Entry 7DWH (X-ray diffraction, 3.10 A resolution); this record covers chains A and D of the 6 polymer chains in the assembly.

== Chain A (and D) ==
Name: U1 small nuclear ribonucleoprotein A
Source organism: Homo sapiens
Notes: chain D of this document is another copy of the same molecule, construct and numbering; everything in this record applies to it too
UniProtKB: P09012 (SNRPA_HUMAN); residue numbers follow UniProt; this construct covers 1-102
Sequence (102 residues; numbered 1 to 102; the number before each row is that of its first residue):
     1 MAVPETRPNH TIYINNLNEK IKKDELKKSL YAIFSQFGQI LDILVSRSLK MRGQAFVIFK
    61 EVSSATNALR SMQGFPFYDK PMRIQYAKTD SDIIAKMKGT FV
Not modelled in the structure: 1-5, 101-102 (chain D: 1-4, 102)

== How chain A and chain D interact ==
Pairs across the interface (7; chain A residue first):
  Arg70(A) with Ser63(D), hydrogen bond; Asn67(D), hydrogen bond (backbone-side chain)
  Ser71(A) with Asn67(D), hydrogen bond (backbone-side chain)
  Gln73(A) with Ser71(D), hydrogen bond (backbone-side chain)
  Gly74(A) with Ser71(D), hydrogen bond (backbone-side chain)
  Phe75(A) with Ser71(D)
  Pro76(A) with Ser71(D)
Also at the interface, not in a pair above, chain A (7 interface residues in all): Met72
Also at the interface, not in a pair above, chain D (4 interface residues in all): Arg70

== Overview ==
7 residues of chain A and 4 residues of chain D are in contact; the contacts include 5 hydrogen bonds. Polar
pairs include Arg70(A)-Ser63(D), Arg70(A)-Asn67(D) and Ser71(A)-Asn67(D).
Both chains are U1 small nuclear ribonucleoprotein A (Homo sapiens). Entry 7DWH (Complex structure of
SAM-dependent methyltransferase ribozyme) was determined by X-ray diffraction together with 7DLZ from the same
study.
